6EHG - chains B and C of the 3 polymer chains in the assembly; structure by X-ray diffraction, 2.65 A resolution.

[Chain B]
Protein: Complement C3
Source organism: Homo sapiens
UniProt: P01024 (CO3_HUMAN); numbering as in UniProt (aligned over 749-1663)
Amino-acid sequence (915 residues; row label = number of the first residue in the row):
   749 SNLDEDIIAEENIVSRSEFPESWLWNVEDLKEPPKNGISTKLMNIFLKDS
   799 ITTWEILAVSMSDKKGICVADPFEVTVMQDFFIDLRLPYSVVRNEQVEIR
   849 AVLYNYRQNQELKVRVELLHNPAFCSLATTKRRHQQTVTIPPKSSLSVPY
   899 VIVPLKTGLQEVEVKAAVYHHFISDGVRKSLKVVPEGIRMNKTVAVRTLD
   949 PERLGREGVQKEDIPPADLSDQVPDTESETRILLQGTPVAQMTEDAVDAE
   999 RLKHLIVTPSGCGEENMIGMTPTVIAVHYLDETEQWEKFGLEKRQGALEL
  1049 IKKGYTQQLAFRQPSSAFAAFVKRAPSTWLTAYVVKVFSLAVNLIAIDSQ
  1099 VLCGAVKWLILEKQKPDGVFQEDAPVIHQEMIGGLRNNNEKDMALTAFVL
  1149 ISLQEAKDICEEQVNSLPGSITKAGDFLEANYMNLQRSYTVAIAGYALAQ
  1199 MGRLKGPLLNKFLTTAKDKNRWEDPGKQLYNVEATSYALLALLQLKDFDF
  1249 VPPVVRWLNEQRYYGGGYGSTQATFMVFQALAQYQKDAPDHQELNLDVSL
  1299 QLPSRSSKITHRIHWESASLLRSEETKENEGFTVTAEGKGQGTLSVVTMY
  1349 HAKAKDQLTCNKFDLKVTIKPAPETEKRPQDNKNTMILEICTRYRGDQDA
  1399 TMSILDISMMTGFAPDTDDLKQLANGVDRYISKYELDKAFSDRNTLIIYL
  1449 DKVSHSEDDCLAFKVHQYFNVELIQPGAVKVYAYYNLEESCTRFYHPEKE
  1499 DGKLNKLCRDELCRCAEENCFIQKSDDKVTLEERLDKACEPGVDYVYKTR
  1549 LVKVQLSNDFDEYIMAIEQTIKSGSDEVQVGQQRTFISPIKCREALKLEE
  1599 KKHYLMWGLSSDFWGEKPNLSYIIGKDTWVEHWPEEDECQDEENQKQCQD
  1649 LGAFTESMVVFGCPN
Unresolved in the structure: 749-752, 1372-1379
Construct notes: conflict Glu-1013 (Gln in P01024), Asn-1380 (Ala in P01024)
Cystine bridges: Cys-873/Cys-1513, Cys-1101/Cys-1158, Cys-1358/Cys-1489, Cys-1389/Cys-1458, Cys-1506/Cys-1511, Cys-1518/Cys-1590, Cys-1537/Cys-1661, Cys-1637/Cys-1646
Covalent attachments: N-acetylglucosamine (NAG) linked to Asn-939
Curated features (UniProtKB/Swiss-Prot):
  - region: Glu-1634 to Phe-1659 (Interaction with CFP/properdin)
  - site: Arg-954, Glu-955 (Cleavage), Arg-1303, Ser-1304 (Cleavage), Arg-1320, Ser-1321 (Cleavage), Asn-1663 (Coordinates Mg(2+) for interaction with Complement factor B Bb fragment (CFB))
  - modified residue (Phosphoserine): Ser-968, Ser-1321, Ser-1573
  - glycosylation (N-linked (GlcNAc...) asparagine): Asn-939, Asn-1617
  - natural variant: Arg-1042 (R1042L: In AHUS5), Ala-1094 (A1094V: In AHUS5), Asp-1115 (D1115N: In AHUS5), Cys-1158 (C1158W: In AHUS5), Gln-1161 (Q1161K: In AHUS5), His-1464 (H1464D: In AHUS5)
  - mutagenesis: Asp-1029 (D1029A: Minor effect on binding of C3d to CR2), Glu-1030 (E1030A: Impaired binding of C3d to CR2), Glu-1032 (E1032A: Impaired binding of C3d to CR2), Glu-1035 (E1035A: No effect on binding of C3d to CR2), Arg-1042 (R1042M: Impaired binding of C3d to CR2), Ile-1108 to Leu-1109 (Impaired binding of C3d to CR2; when associated with A-1163), Glu-1110 (E1110A: No effect on binding of C3d to CR2), Asp-1115 (D1115A: No effect on binding of C3d to CR2), Asp-1121 (D1121A: No effect on binding of C3d to CR2), Asp-1140 (D1140A: No effect on binding of C3d to CR2), Glu-1153 (E1153A: Impaired binding of C3d to CR2), Asp-1156 (D1156A: Impaired binding of C3d to CR2), 4 further mutagenesis entries in UniProt

[Chain C]
Protein: hC3Nb1
Source organism: Lama glama
Amino-acid sequence (130 residues; numbered 0 to 129; the number before each row is that of its first residue; numbering starts at 0):
     0 MQVQLVETGGGLVQAGGSLRLSCAASGSIFSLNAMGWFRQAPGKEREFVA
    50 TINRSGGRTYYADSVKGRFTISRDNGKNMVYLQMHSLKPEDTAIYYCAAG
   100 TGWSPQTDNEYNYWGQGTQVTVSSHHHHHH
Unresolved in the structure: 0, 125-129
Cystine bridges: Cys-22/Cys-96

[Interface between chain B and chain C]
Contacting residue pairs (34; chain B residue first):
  Ile-756(B) / Arg-57(C)
  Glu-758(B) / Gly-56(C)
  Glu-759(B) / Asn-52(C)  hydrogen bond
  Glu-759(B) / Ser-54(C)  hydrogen bond (backbone-side chain)
  Glu-759(B) / Arg-57(C)  salt bridge
  Asn-760(B) / Arg-53(C)
  Asn-760(B) / Ser-54(C)  hydrogen bond
  Asp-828(B) / Trp-102(C)
  Phe-829(B) / Trp-102(C)  hydrophobic
  Arg-855(B) / Trp-102(C)
  Arg-855(B) / Glu-109(C)  salt bridge
  Gln-858(B) / Trp-102(C)
  Gln-858(B) / Ser-103(C)
  Leu-860(B) / Trp-102(C)  hydrophobic
  Val-916(B) / Arg-57(C)  hydrogen bond (backbone-side chain)
  His-918(B) / Arg-57(C)
  His-918(B) / Tyr-59(C)
  His-918(B) / Pro-104(C)
  His-919(B) / Arg-57(C)  hydrogen bond (backbone-side chain)
  His-919(B) / Gly-101(C)
  His-919(B) / Trp-102(C)
  His-919(B) / Ser-103(C)  hydrogen bond (side chain-backbone)
  Phe-920(B) / Asn-32(C)
  Phe-920(B) / Thr-50(C)
  Phe-920(B) / Ile-51(C)
  Phe-920(B) / Asn-52(C)
  Phe-920(B) / Arg-57(C)
  Phe-920(B) / Tyr-59(C)  hydrophobic
  Phe-920(B) / Gly-101(C)  hydrogen bond (backbone-backbone)
  Phe-920(B) / Pro-104(C)  hydrophobic
  Ile-921(B) / Asn-32(C)
  Ile-921(B) / Thr-100(C)
  Ile-921(B) / Gly-101(C)
  Ile-921(B) / Trp-102(C)
Other interface residues (no listed pair), chain B (15 interface residues in all): Tyr-917
Other interface residues (no listed pair), chain C (17 interface residues in all): Ala-33, Thr-58
The authors on this interface:
  - specific contacts: Glu-759(B)/Asn-52(C), Glu-759(B)/Arg-57(C) (salt bridge), Arg-855(B)/Trp-102(C), Arg-855(B)/Glu-109(C) (salt bridge), Leu-860(B)/Trp-102(C), Phe-920(B)/Tyr-59(C), Ile-921(B)/Trp-102(C), Thr-50(C)/Phe-920(B), Ile-51(C)/Phe-920(B), Asn-52(C)/Phe-920(B)
  - interface residues, chain B: Val-916(B)
  - interface residues, chain C: Asn-52(C), Arg-53(C), Ser-54(C), Gly-101(C), Trp-102(C)
  - hot spots on chain C (mutagenesis) - W102A: abolished binding to Complement C3 (chain B)
  - hot spots on chain C (mutagenesis) - R53A: decreased binding to C3b

[Summary]
The interface between chain B and chain C involves 15 residues on one side and 17 on the other; the contacts
include 7 hydrogen bonds and 2 salt bridges. Among the polar pairs are Glu-759(B)/Arg-57(C),
Arg-855(B)/Glu-109(C) and Glu-759(B)/Asn-52(C). The paper describes contacts between Glu-759(B) and Asn-52(C),
Arg-855(B) and Trp-102(C) and Leu-860(B) and Trp-102(C) among others; salt bridges between Glu-759(B) and
Arg-57(C) and Arg-855(B) and Glu-109(C). The paper reports that W102A of chain C abolishes binding to
Complement C3 (chain B); interface residues Val-916(B) and Asn-52(C) among others.
Here chain B is Complement C3 (Homo sapiens) and chain C is hC3Nb1 (Lama glama). Entry 6EHG (complement
component C3b in complex with a nanobody) was determined by X-ray diffraction.
